Entry 8DR5 (electron microscopy, 2.76 A resolution); this record covers chains B and C of the 12 polymer chains in the assembly.

== Chain B ==
Protein: Replication factor C subunit 4
From: Saccharomyces cerevisiae
Reference sequence: P40339 (RFC4_YEAST); residues 1-323 here = UniProt positions 1-323
Sequence (323 residues; numbered 1 to 323; the number before each row is that of its first residue):
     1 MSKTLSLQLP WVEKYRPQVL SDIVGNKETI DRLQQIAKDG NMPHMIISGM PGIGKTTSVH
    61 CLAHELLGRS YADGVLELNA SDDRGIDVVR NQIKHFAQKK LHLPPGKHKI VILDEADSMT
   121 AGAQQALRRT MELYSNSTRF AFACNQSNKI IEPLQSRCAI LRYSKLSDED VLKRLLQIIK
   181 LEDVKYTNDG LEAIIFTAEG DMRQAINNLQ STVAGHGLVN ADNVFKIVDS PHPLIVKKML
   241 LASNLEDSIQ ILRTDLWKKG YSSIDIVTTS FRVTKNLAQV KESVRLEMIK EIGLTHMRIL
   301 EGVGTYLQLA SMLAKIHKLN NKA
Unresolved in the structure: 1-3, 322-323
Ion coordination: Mg2+: Thr-56 (together with ATP-gamma-S)
Ligand contacts:
  - ATP-gamma-S (AGS; phosphothiophosphoric acid-adenylate ester), molecule 1: Val-12, Tyr-15, Arg-16, Pro-17, Asp-22, Ile-23, Val-24, Met-50, Pro-51, Gly-52, Ile-53, Gly-54, Lys-55, Thr-56, Thr-57, Glu-115, Asn-145, Leu-166, Arg-174, Met-202, Arg-203, Ile-206
  - ATP-gamma-S (AGS), molecule 2: Arg-128, Glu-132, Pro-153, Arg-157
UniProt features mapped onto this chain:
  - binding site (ATP): Val-12, Val-24, Gly-49 to Thr-57, Asn-145, Arg-203

== Chain C ==
Protein: Replication factor C subunit 3
From: Saccharomyces cerevisiae
Reference sequence: P38629 (RFC3_YEAST); residue numbers follow UniProt; this construct covers 1-340
Sequence (340 residues; each row starts with the number of its first residue):
     1 MSTSTEKRSK ENLPWVEKYR PETLDEVYGQ NEVITTVRKF VDEGKLPHLL FYGPPGTGKT
    61 STIVALAREI YGKNYSNMVL ELNASDDRGI DVVRNQIKDF ASTRQIFSKG FKLIILDEAD
   121 AMTNAAQNAL RRVIERYTKN TRFCVLANYA HKLTPALLSR CTRFRFQPLP QEAIERRIAN
   181 VLVHEKLKLS PNAEKALIEL SNGDMRRVLN VLQSCKATLD NPDEDEISDD VIYECCGAPR
   241 PSDLKAVLKS ILEDDWGTAH YTLNKVRSAK GLALIDLIEG IVKILEDYEL QNEETRVHLL
   301 TKLADIEYSI SKGGNDQIQG SAVIGAIKAS FENETVKANV
Unresolved in the structure: 1-5, 336-340
Ion coordination: Mg2+: Thr-60 (together with ATP-gamma-S)
Ligand contacts:
  - ATP-gamma-S (AGS; phosphothiophosphoric acid-adenylate ester), molecule 1: Val-16, Tyr-19, Arg-20, Pro-21, Glu-26, Val-27, Tyr-28, Pro-54, Pro-55, Gly-56, Thr-57, Gly-58, Lys-59, Thr-60, Ser-61, Glu-118, Asn-148, Leu-169, Arg-177, Met-205, Arg-206, Leu-209
  - ATP-gamma-S (AGS), molecule 2: Arg-131, Glu-135, Ala-156, Arg-160
UniProt features mapped onto this chain:
  - binding site (ATP): Val-16 to Tyr-19, Arg-20, Tyr-28, Gly-53 to Ser-61, Asn-148, Arg-206
  - modified residue: Ser-2 (N-acetylserine)

== How chain B and chain C interact ==
Pairs across the interface (88):
  Leu-5(B) / Ile-70(C)
  Leu-5(B) / Tyr-71(C)  hydrophobic
  Leu-5(B) / Lys-109(C)
  Leu-5(B) / Gly-110(C)
  Leu-5(B) / Phe-111(C)
  Ser-6(B) / Gly-44(C)
  Leu-7(B) / Gly-44(C)
  Leu-7(B) / Leu-46(C)  hydrophobic
  Leu-7(B) / Phe-111(C)  hydrophobic
  Leu-7(B) / Arg-142(C)
  Gln-8(B) / Gly-44(C)  hydrogen bond (backbone-backbone)
  Gln-8(B) / Arg-142(C)  hydrogen bond (backbone-side chain)
  Leu-9(B) / Lys-139(C)
  Pro-10(B) / Thr-138(C)
  Pro-10(B) / Arg-142(C)
  Glu-13(B) / Glu-135(C)
  Arg-16(B) / Glu-135(C)  salt bridge
  Asn-79(B) / Arg-132(C)
  Ala-80(B) / Asn-128(C)
  Ala-80(B) / Ala-129(C)
  Ser-81(B) / Arg-94(C)
  Ser-81(B) / Lys-98(C)  hydrogen bond (backbone-side chain)
  Ser-81(B) / Ala-129(C)
  Ser-81(B) / Val-133(C)
  Asp-82(B) / Lys-98(C)  salt bridge
  Asp-114(B) / Arg-132(C)
  Glu-115(B) / Arg-131(C)  salt bridge
  Glu-115(B) / Arg-132(C)
  Asn-145(B) / Arg-131(C)
  Asp-201(B) / Ser-159(C)  hydrogen bond
  Arg-203(B) / Glu-135(C)  salt bridge
  Arg-203(B) / Ser-159(C)  hydrogen bond
  Arg-203(B) / Arg-160(C)
  Gln-204(B) / Leu-158(C)
  Gln-204(B) / Ser-159(C)
  Gln-204(B) / Cys-161(C)
  Asn-207(B) / Ser-159(C)
  Asn-207(B) / Thr-162(C)
  Ser-211(B) / Phe-40(C)
  Ala-214(B) / Lys-39(C)  hydrogen bond (backbone-side chain)
  Ala-214(B) / Phe-40(C)  hydrophobic
  Gly-215(B) / Lys-39(C)
  Gly-215(B) / Phe-40(C)
  His-216(B) / Glu-32(C)
  Lys-226(B) / Glu-32(C)  salt bridge
  Asp-229(B) / Arg-163(C)  salt bridge
  Asp-229(B) / Arg-165(C)  salt bridge
  Leu-245(B) / Glu-293(C)
  Leu-245(B) / Val-297(C)  hydrophobic
  Glu-246(B) / Arg-296(C)  salt bridge
  Ile-249(B) / Leu-300(C)  hydrophobic
  Arg-253(B) / Glu-286(C)  salt bridge
  Lys-258(B) / Pro-168(C)
  Lys-259(B) / Arg-165(C)  hydrogen bond (backbone-side chain)
  Lys-259(B) / Pro-168(C)
  Gly-260(B) / Pro-54(C)
  Gly-260(B) / Pro-168(C)
  Tyr-261(B) / Tyr-52(C)
  Tyr-261(B) / Arg-163(C)
  Ser-262(B) / Tyr-52(C)  hydrogen bond (backbone-side chain)
  Ile-264(B) / Tyr-149(C)  hydrophobic
  Ile-264(B) / His-151(C)
  Asp-265(B) / Tyr-52(C)  hydrogen bond
  Asp-265(B) / Asn-148(C)
  Asp-265(B) / Tyr-149(C)
  Asp-265(B) / Ala-150(C)  hydrogen bond (side chain-backbone)
  Asp-265(B) / His-151(C)  salt bridge
  Arg-298(B) / Ala-304(C)
  Arg-298(B) / Asp-305(C)  salt bridge
  Arg-298(B) / Tyr-308(C)
  Glu-301(B) / Tyr-308(C)
  Glu-301(B) / Lys-312(C)
  Val-303(B) / Glu-307(C)
  Val-303(B) / Ser-311(C)
  Thr-305(B) / Glu-307(C)  hydrogen bond
  Leu-307(B) / Leu-300(C)  hydrophobic
  Leu-307(B) / Leu-303(C)
  Leu-307(B) / Ala-304(C)
  Leu-307(B) / Glu-307(C)
  Gln-308(B) / Ala-304(C)  hydrogen bond (side chain-backbone)
  Gln-308(B) / Glu-307(C)  hydrogen bond
  Ala-310(B) / Leu-300(C)
  Ser-311(B) / Leu-300(C)
  Ser-311(B) / Thr-301(C)
  Ser-311(B) / Ala-304(C)
  Lys-315(B) / Thr-301(C)
  Lys-318(B) / Val-297(C)
  Lys-318(B) / Thr-301(C)
Other interface residues (no listed pair), chain B (56 interface residues in all): Pro-51, Thr-56, Glu-77, Asp-83, Ile-227, Asn-244, Thr-268, Arg-272, Ala-314, His-317
Other interface residues (no listed pair), chain C (55 interface residues in all): Thr-36, Glu-43, Lys-45, Pro-155, Phe-164, Gln-167, Val-282

== Overview ==
56 residues of chain B and 55 residues of chain C are in contact; the contacts include 13 hydrogen bonds and
11 salt bridges. Among the polar pairs are Arg-16(B)/Glu-135(C), Asp-82(B)/Lys-98(C) and
Glu-115(B)/Arg-131(C). One ATP-gamma-S molecule is bound between chain B and chain C.
Here chain B is Replication factor C subunit 4 and chain C is Replication factor C subunit 3, both from
Saccharomyces cerevisiae. Entry 8DR5 (Open state of RFC:PCNA bound to a 3' ss/dsDNA junction (DNA2) with NTD)
was determined by electron microscopy, deposited together with 8DQW, 8DQX, 8DQZ, 8DR0, 8DR1, 8DR3 and 3
further entries.
